8G5H - chains J and K of the 7 polymer chains in the assembly; structure by electron microscopy, 2.89 A resolution.

Chain J:
Protein: Heavy Chain of 8E3 Fab
Source organism: Mus musculus
Notes: antibody fragment or engineered binder
Amino-acid sequence (223 residues; row label = number of the first residue in the row; a row labelled like 82A-82C holds insertion residues (82A, then the next letters in order)):
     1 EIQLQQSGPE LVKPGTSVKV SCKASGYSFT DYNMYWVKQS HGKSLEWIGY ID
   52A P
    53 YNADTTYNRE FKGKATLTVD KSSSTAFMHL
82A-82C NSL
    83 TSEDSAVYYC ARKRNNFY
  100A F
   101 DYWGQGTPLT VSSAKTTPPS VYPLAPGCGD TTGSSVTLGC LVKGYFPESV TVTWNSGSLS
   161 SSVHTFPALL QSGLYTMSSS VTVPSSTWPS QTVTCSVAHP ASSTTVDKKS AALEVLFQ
Disordered / not traced: 113-218
Disulfide bonds: Cys22-Cys92

Chain K:
Protein: Light Chain of 8E3 Fab
Source organism: Mus musculus
Notes: antibody fragment or engineered binder
Amino-acid sequence (213 residues; row label = number of the first residue in the row):
     1 YIVMTQSPKS MSMSLGERVT LSCRASEYVG SYVSWYQQKP EQSPKLLIYG ASNRYTGVPD
    61 RFAGSGSATD FTLTITSVQA EDLADYHCGQ TYNYPTFGGG TKLEIKRADA APTVSIFPPS
   121 SEQLTSGGAS VVCFLNNFYP KDINVKWKID GSERQNGVLN SWTDQDSKDS TYSMSSTLTL
   181 TKDEYERHNS YTCEATHKTS TSPIVKSFNR NEC
Disordered / not traced: 106-213
Disulfide bonds: Cys23-Cys88

Chain J / chain K interface:
Pairs across the interface - 34 pairs, chain J then chain K:
  Tyr35(J) - Pro95(K)  hydrophobic
  Gln39(J) - Gln38(K)  hydrogen bond
  Ser44(J) - Gly98(K)
  Leu45(J) - His87(K)
  Leu45(J) - Phe97(K)  hydrophobic
  Trp47(J) - Tyr94(K)  hydrophobic
  Trp47(J) - Pro95(K)
  Thr58(J) - Tyr94(K)
  Asn60(J) - Tyr1(K)
  Arg61(J) - Tyr1(K)  hydrogen bond (backbone-side chain)
  Tyr91(J) - Gln38(K)  hydrogen bond
  Tyr91(J) - Gln42(K)  hydrogen bond (side chain-backbone)
  Tyr91(J) - Ser43(K)
  Lys95(J) - Thr91(K)
  Asn98(J) - Tyr32(K)
  Asn98(J) - Thr91(K)
  Phe99(J) - Ser31(K)
  Phe99(J) - Tyr32(K)  hydrophobic
  Phe99(J) - Ser34(K)
  Phe99(J) - Gly50(K)
  Phe99(J) - Thr91(K)  hydrogen bond (backbone-side chain)
  Tyr100(J) - Tyr36(K)
  Tyr100(J) - Leu46(K)  hydrophobic
  Tyr100(J) - Tyr49(K)  hydrophobic
  Tyr100(J) - Tyr55(K)  hydrophobic
  Phe100A(J) - Tyr36(K)  hydrogen bond (backbone-side chain)
  Phe100A(J) - Pro95(K)  hydrophobic
  Asp101(J) - Tyr55(K)  hydrogen bond
  Tyr102(J) - Tyr55(K)
  Trp103(J) - Tyr36(K)
  Trp103(J) - Pro44(K)
  Trp103(J) - Phe97(K)  hydrophobic
  Gly104(J) - Ser43(K)  hydrogen bond (backbone-side chain)
  Gln105(J) - Ser43(K)  hydrogen bond (backbone-side chain)
Interface residues without a listed pair, chain J (23 interface residues in all): Val37, Tyr50, Tyr59, Gly106
Interface residues without a listed pair, chain K (20 interface residues in all): Gly99

Summary:
Chain J and chain K form an interface of 23 and 20 residues respectively, with 9 hydrogen bonds. Polar
contacts include Gln39(J)-Gln38(K), Arg61(J)-Tyr1(K) and Tyr91(J)-Gln38(K).
Chain J is Heavy Chain of 8E3 Fab and chain K is Light Chain of 8E3 Fab, both from Mus musculus; the
structure, Native GABA-A receptor from the mouse brain, ortho-alpha1-alpha3-beta2-gamma2 subtype, in complex
with GABA, Zolpidem, and endogenous ..., was determined by electron microscopy (same publication as 8FOI,
8G4N, 8G4O, 8G4X, 8G5F and 8G5G).
